9GUR - chains 1 and 3 of the 9 polymer chains in the assembly; structure by electron microscopy, 4.20 A resolution (low resolution: residue-level contacts below are approximate; hydrogen-bond / salt-bridge calls are withheld).

Chain 1:
Molecule: DNA-directed RNA polymerase subunit alpha
From: Escherichia coli K-12
Notes: EC 2.7.7.6
UniProtKB: P0A7Z4 (RPOA_ECOLI); residue numbers follow UniProt; this construct covers 6-234
Sequence (229 residues; numbered 6 to 234; the number before each row is that of its first residue):
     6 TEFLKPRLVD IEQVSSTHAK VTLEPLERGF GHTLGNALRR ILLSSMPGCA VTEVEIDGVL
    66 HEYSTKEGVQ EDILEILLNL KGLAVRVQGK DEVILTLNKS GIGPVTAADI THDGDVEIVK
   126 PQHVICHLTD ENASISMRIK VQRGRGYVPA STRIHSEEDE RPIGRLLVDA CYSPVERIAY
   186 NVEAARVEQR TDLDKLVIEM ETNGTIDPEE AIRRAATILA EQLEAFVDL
UniProt features mapped onto this chain:
  - region: Glu162 to Glu165 (Required for interaction with Crp at class II promoters)

Chain 3:
Molecule: DNA-directed RNA polymerase subunit beta
From: Escherichia coli K-12
Notes: EC 2.7.7.6
UniProtKB: P0A8V2 (RPOB_ECOLI); residue numbers follow UniProt; this construct covers 1-1342
Sequence (1342 residues; each row starts with the number of its first residue):
     1 MVYSYTEKKR IRKDFGKRPQ VLDVPYLLSI QLDSFQKFIE QDPEGQYGLE AAFRSVFPIQ
    61 SYSGNSELQY VSYRLGEPVF DVQECQIRGV TYSAPLRVKL RLVIYEREAP EGTVKDIKEQ
   121 EVYMGEIPLM TDNGTFVING TERVIVSQLH RSPGVFFDSD KGKTHSSGKV LYNARIIPYR
   181 GSWLDFEFDP KDNLFVRIDR RRKLPATIIL RALNYTTEQI LDLFFEKVIF EIRDNKLQME
   241 LVPERLRGET ASFDIEANGK VYVEKGRRIT ARHIRQLEKD DVKLIEVPVE YIAGKVVAKD
   301 YIDESTGELI CAANMELSLD LLAKLSQSGH KRIETLFTND LDHGPYISET LRVDPTNDRL
   361 SALVEIYRMM RPGEPPTREA AESLFENLFF SEDRYDLSAV GRMKFNRSLL REEIEGSGIL
   421 SKDDIIDVMK KLIDIRNGKG EVDDIDHLGN RRIRSVGEMA ENQFRVGLVR VERAVKERLS
   481 LGDLDTLMPQ DMINAKPISA AVKEFFGSSQ LSQFMDQNNP LSEITHKRRI SALGPGGLTR
   541 ERAGFEVRDV HPTHYGRVCP IETPEGPNIG LINSLSVYAQ TNEYGFLETP YRKVTDGVVT
   601 DEIHYLSAIE EGNYVIAQAN SNLDEEGHFV EDLVTCRSKG ESSLFSRDQV DYMDVSTQQV
   661 VSVGASLIPF LEHDDANRAL MGANMQRQAV PTLRADKPLV GTGMERAVAV DSGVTAVAKR
   721 GGVVQYVDAS RIVIKVNEDE MYPGEAGIDI YNLTKYTRSN QNTCINQMPC VSLGEPVERG
   781 DVLADGPSTD LGELALGQNM RVAFMPWNGY NFEDSILVSE RVVQEDRFTT IHIQELACVS
   841 RDTKLGPEEI TADIPNVGEA ALSKLDESGI VYIGAEVTGG DILVGKVTPK GETQLTPEEK
   901 LLRAIFGEKA SDVKDSSLRV PNGVSGTVID VQVFTRDGVE KDKRALEIEE MQLKQAKKDL
   961 SEELQILEAG LFSRIRAVLV AGGVEAEKLD KLPRDRWLEL GLTDEEKQNQ LEQLAEQYDE
  1021 LKHEFEKKLE AKRRKITQGD DLAPGVLKIV KVYLAVKRRI QPGDKMAGRH GNKGVISKIN
  1081 PIEDMPYDEN GTPVDIVLNP LGVPSRMNIG QILETHLGMA AKGIGDKINA MLKQQQEVAK
  1141 LREFIQRAYD LGADVRQKVD LSTFSDEEVM RLAENLRKGM PIATPVFDGA KEAEIKELLK
  1201 LGDLPTSGQI RLYDGRTGEQ FERPVTVGYM YMLKLNHLVD DKMHARSTGS YSLVTQQPLG
  1261 GKAQFGGQRF GEMEVWALEA YGAAYTLQEM LTVKSDDVNG RTKMYKNIVD GNHQMEPGMP
  1321 ESFNVLLKEI RSLGINIELE DE
Unresolved in the structure: 891-912
UniProt features mapped onto this chain:
  - modified residue (N6-acetyllysine): Lys1022, Lys1200

How chain 1 and chain 3 interact:
Contacting residue pairs (56):
  Asn41(1) - Gly1215(3)
  Asn41(1) - Arg1216(3)
  Asn41(1) - Thr1217(3)
  Asn41(1) - Gly1218(3)
  Arg44(1) - Glu1083(3)
  Arg44(1) - Tyr1087(3)
  Arg44(1) - Gly1215(3)
  Arg45(1) - Glu1083(3)
  Arg45(1) - Asp1084(3)
  Arg45(1) - Gly1215(3)
  Arg45(1) - Arg1216(3)
  Leu48(1) - Glu1083(3)
  Ser49(1) - Glu1083(3)
  Leu65(1) - Gly874(3)
  His66(1) - Ile873(3)
  His66(1) - Gly874(3)
  His66(1) - Ile929(3)
  Glu67(1) - Lys1057(3)
  Tyr68(1) - Tyr756(3)
  Tyr68(1) - Ile831(3)
  Tyr68(1) - Ile929(3)
  Tyr68(1) - Ala1055(3)
  Lys71(1) - Asp728(3)
  Val74(1) - Val727(3)
  Val74(1) - Asp728(3)
  Val74(1) - Ala729(3)
  Gln75(1) - Val727(3)
  Gln75(1) - Pro769(3)
  Gln75(1) - Val771(3)
  Glu76(1) - Ala729(3)
  Asp77(1) - Ala729(3)
  Asp77(1) - Lys755(3)
  Asp77(1) - Tyr756(3)
  Leu79(1) - Leu693(3)
  Leu79(1) - Ile831(3)
  Leu83(1) - Arg694(3)
  Leu83(1) - Asp826(3)
  Lys86(1) - Gln824(3)
  Lys86(1) - Asp826(3)
  Thr134(1) - Val727(3)
  Asp135(1) - Tyr726(3)
  Tyr152(1) - Gln824(3)
  Tyr152(1) - Arg1059(3)
  Pro154(1) - Arg1059(3)
  Ile159(1) - Glu876(3)
  Arg166(1) - Glu876(3)
  Ile168(1) - Gly874(3)
  Ile168(1) - Ala875(3)
  Leu172(1) - Glu876(3)
  Asp174(1) - Arg1059(3)
  Cys176(1) - Gln824(3)
  Glu181(1) - Arg821(3)
  Arg182(1) - Asn1090(3)
  Ile183(1) - Gly1091(3)
  Tyr185(1) - Tyr1087(3)
  Tyr185(1) - Gly1218(3)
Other interface residues (no listed pair), chain 1 (36 interface residues in all): Thr70, Gly73, Ala155, Ala175, Ala184
Other interface residues (no listed pair), chain 3 (38 interface residues in all): Ser730, Gln767, Thr927, Val1056, Met1085, Glu1089, Thr1092

Summary:
36 residues of chain 1 face 38 of chain 3 across their interface.
Here chain 1 is DNA-directed RNA polymerase subunit alpha and chain 3 is DNA-directed RNA polymerase subunit
beta, both from Escherichia coli K-12. Entry 9GUR (30S mRNA delivery complex TEC resolved (TEC only)) was
determined by electron microscopy together with 9GUP, 9GUQ, 9GUS, 9GUT, 9GUU, 9GUV, 9GUW and 9GUX from the
same study.
